7WRV - chains U and V of the 3 polymer chains in the assembly; structure by electron microscopy, 2.47 A resolution.

[Chain U]
Name: JMB2002 Fab heavy chain
From: Mus musculus
Notes: antibody fragment or engineered binder
Chain sequence (237 residues; each row starts with the number of its first residue):
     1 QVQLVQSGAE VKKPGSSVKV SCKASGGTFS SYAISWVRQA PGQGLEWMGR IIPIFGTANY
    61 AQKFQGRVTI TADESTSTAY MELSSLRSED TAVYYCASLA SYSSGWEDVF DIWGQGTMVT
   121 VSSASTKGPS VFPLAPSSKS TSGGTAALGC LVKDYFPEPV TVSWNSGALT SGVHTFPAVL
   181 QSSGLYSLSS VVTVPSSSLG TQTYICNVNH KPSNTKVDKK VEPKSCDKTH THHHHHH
Unresolved in the structure: 123-237
Cystine bridges: Cys22-Cys96

[Chain V]
Name: JMB2002 Fab light chain
From: Mus musculus
Notes: antibody fragment or engineered binder
Chain sequence (215 residues; each row starts with the number of its first residue):
   267 GDIQMTQSPS SLSASVGDRV TITCRASQGI SSWLAWYQQK PGKAPKLLIY DASNLETGVP
   327 SRFSGSGSGT DFTFTISSLQ PEDIATYYCQ QYDNLPLTFG GGTKVEIKRT VAAPSVFIFP
   387 PSDEQLKSGT ASVVCLLNNF YPREAKVQWK VDNALQSGNS QESVTEQDSK DSTYSLSSTL
   447 TLSKADYEKH KVYACEVTHQ GLSSPVTKSF NRGEC
Unresolved in the structure: 267, 374-481
Cystine bridges: Cys290-Cys355

[Chain U / chain V interface]
Pairs across the interface (30; chain U residue first):
  Gln39(U) with Gln305(V), hydrogen bond; Tyr354(V)
  Leu45(U) with Gln305(V); Pro311(V), hydrophobic; Phe365(V)
  Trp47(U) with Leu361(V); Pro362(V), hydrophobic; Leu363(V)
  Arg50(U) with Leu361(V)
  Tyr95(U) with Ala310(V), hydrophobic
  Trp106(U) with Tyr316(V), hydrophobic
  Glu107(U) with Trp299(V); Tyr358(V)
  Asp108(U) with Leu363(V)
  Val109(U) with Ala301(V), hydrophobic; Tyr303(V); Leu313(V), hydrophobic; Tyr316(V); Tyr358(V), hydrophobic
  Phe110(U) with Tyr303(V), hydrogen bond (backbone-side chain); Leu313(V); Gln356(V); Leu363(V), hydrophobic; Phe365(V), hydrophobic
  Asp111(U) with Leu313(V); Glu322(V)
  Trp113(U) with Tyr303(V), hydrophobic; Ala310(V), hydrophobic; Pro311(V)
  Gly114(U) with Ala310(V)
Interface residues without a listed pair, chain U (19 interface residues in all): Val37, Gln43, Gly44, Glu46, Asn59, Gln62
Interface residues without a listed pair, chain V (18 interface residues in all): Asp268, Lys309

[Summary]
19 residues of chain U and 18 residues of chain V are in contact, with 2 hydrogen bonds. Among the polar pairs
are Gln39(U)-Gln305(V) and Phe110(U)-Tyr303(V).
Here chain U is JMB2002 Fab heavy chain and chain V is JMB2002 Fab light chain, both from Mus musculus. Entry
7WRV (The interface of JMB2002 Fab binds to SARS-CoV-2 Omicron Variant S) was determined by electron
microscopy together with 7WPA, 7WPB, 7WPC, 7WPD, 7WPE and 7WPF from the same study.
